4DR9 - chain A; structure by X-ray diffraction, 1.90 A resolution.

# Chain A
Molecule: Peptide deformylase
From: Synechococcus elongatus
Notes: EC 3.5.1.88
Reference sequence: Q5N5L5 (Q5N5L5_SYNP6); residue numbers follow UniProt; this construct covers 2-192
Chain sequence (192 residues; row label = number of the first residue in the row):
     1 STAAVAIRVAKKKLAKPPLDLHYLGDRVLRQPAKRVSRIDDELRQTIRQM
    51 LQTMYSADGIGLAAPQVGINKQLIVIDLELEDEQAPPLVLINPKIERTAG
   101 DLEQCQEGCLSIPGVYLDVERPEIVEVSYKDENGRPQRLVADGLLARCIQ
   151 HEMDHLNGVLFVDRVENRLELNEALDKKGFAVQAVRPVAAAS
Unresolved in the structure: 1, 81-85, 189-192
Construct notes: expression tag (1)
Bound ions: Zn2+: C109, H151, H155 (together with actinonin)
Ligand contacts: actinonin (BB2): G59, I60, G61, L62, A63, Q66, Q106, E107, G108, C109, L110, S111, Y116, L144, R147, C148, H151, E152, H155

# Overview
Chain A binds actinonin. C109, H151 and H155 coordinate Zn2+.
Chain A is Peptide deformylase (Synechococcus elongatus); the structure, Crystal structure of a peptide
deformylase from synechococcus elongatus in complex with actinonin, was determined by X-ray diffraction (same
publication as 4DR8, 3UWA and 3UWB).
